Entry 3PIF (X-ray diffraction, 2.92 A resolution); this record covers chain A.

[Chain A]
Name: 5'->3' EXORIBONUCLEASE (xrn1)
From: Kluyveromyces lactis
Reference sequence: Q6CJ09 (Q6CJ09_KLULA); residue numbers follow UniProt; this construct covers 1-463, 503-984, 1082-1245
Chain sequence (1155 residues; each row starts with the number of its first residue; note: 98 numbers in that range are skipped by the numbering (no residue carries them; nothing is unmodelled there); X marks 38 residues of unknown identity (built as UNK)):
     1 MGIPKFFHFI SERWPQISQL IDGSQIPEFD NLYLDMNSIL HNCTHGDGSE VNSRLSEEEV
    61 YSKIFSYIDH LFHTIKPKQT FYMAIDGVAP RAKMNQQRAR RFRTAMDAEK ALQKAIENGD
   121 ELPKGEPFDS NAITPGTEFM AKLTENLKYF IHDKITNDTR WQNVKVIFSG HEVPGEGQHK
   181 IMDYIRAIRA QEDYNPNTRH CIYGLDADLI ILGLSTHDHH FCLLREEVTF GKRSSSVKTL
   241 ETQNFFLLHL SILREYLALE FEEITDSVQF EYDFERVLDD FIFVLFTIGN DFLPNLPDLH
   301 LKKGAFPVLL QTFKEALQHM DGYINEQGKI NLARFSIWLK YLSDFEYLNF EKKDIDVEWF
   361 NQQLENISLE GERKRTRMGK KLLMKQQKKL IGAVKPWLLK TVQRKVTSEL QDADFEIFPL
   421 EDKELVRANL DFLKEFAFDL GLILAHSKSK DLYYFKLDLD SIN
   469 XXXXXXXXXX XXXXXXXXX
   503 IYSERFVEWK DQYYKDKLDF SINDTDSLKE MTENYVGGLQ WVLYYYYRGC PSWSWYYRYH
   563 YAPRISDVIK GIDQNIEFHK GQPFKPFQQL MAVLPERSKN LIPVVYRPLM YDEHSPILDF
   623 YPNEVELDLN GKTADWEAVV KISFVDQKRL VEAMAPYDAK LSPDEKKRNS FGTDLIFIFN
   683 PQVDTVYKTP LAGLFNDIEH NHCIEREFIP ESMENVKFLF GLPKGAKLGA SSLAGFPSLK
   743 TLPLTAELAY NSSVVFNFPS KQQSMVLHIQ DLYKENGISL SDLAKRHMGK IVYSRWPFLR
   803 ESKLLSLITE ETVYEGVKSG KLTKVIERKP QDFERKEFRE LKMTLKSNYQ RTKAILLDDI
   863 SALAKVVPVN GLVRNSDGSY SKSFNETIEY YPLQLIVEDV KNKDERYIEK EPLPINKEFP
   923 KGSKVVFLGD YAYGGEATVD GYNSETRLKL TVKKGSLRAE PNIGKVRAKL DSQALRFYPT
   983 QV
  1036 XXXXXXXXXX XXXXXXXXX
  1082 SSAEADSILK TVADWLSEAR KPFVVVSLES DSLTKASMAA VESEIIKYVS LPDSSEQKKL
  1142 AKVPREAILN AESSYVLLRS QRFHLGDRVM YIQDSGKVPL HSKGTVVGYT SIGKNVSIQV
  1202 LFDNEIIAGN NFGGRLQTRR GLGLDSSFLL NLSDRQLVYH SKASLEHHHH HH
Unresolved in the structure: 1-2, 47-53, 116-127, 230-238, 409-411, 463, 503, 520-525, 609-620, 628-640, 776-780, 984, 1036-1037, 1053-1054, 1082-1090, 1241-1253
Differences from the reference sequence: engineered mutation Gln-178 (Glu in Q6CJ09); expression tag (1246-1253)
Ion coordination: Mn2+: Asp-206, Asp-208, Asp-291
What the authors report for this chain:
  - catalytic residues: Asp-35, Asp-86, Glu-176, Asp-206, Asp-208, Asp-291 (by similarity / conservation)
  - Mn2+ coordination: Asp-206, Asp-208, Asp-291
  - conformationally variable residues (loop rearrangement): Asp-206, Asp-208
  - mutagenesis - D35A, E178Q: abolished catalytic activity
  - mutagenesis - R100A, Y547A/Y548A: decreased catalytic activity on RNA substrate
  - mutagenesis - Q96A, N131A, K388A/K389A, Q591A: unchanged catalytic activity

[Overview]
Asp-206, Asp-208 and Asp-291 form the Mn2+ site. From the paper: catalytic residues Asp-35, Asp-86 and Glu-176
among others; D35A and E178Q abolish catalytic activity; 8 substitutions were tested in all.
Chain A is 5'->3' EXORIBONUCLEASE (xrn1) (Kluyveromyces lactis); the structure, Crystal structure of the
5'->3' exoribonuclease Xrn1, E178Q mutant in Complex with Manganese, was determined by X-ray diffraction (same
publication as 3PIE).
